PDB entry 6PYZ | X-ray diffraction, 2.02 A resolution | chains C and D of the 4 polymer chains in the assembly

# Chain C (and D)
Molecule: Tryptophan 2,3-dioxygenase
From: Homo sapiens
Notes: EC 1.13.11.11; chain D of this document is another copy of the same molecule, construct and numbering; everything in this record applies to it too
UniProt: P48775 (T23O_HUMAN); residues 18-389 here = UniProt positions 18-389
Chain sequence (380 residues; each row starts with the number of its first residue):
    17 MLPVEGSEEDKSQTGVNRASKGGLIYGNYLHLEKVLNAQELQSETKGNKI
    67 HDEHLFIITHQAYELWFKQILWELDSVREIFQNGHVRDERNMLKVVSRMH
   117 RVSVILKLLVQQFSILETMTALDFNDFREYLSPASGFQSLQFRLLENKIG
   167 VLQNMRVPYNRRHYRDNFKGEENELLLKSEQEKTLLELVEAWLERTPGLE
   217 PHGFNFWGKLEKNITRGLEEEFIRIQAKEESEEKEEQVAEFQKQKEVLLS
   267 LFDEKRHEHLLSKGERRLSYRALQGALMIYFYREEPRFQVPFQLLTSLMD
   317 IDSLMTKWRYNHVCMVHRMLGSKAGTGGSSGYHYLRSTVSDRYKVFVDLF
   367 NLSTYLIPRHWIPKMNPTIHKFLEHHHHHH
Not modelled in the structure: 17-38, 176-178, 238-254, 392-396 (chain D: 17-38, 244-246, 339-345, 391-396)
Sequence notes: initiating methionine (17); expression tag (390-396)
Ion coordination: heme Fe near His-328 (its only coordinating residue here)
Residues lining bound ligands:
  - H7S ((3S)-3-(5-fluoro-1H-indol-3-yl)pyrrolidine-2,5-dione), molecule 1: Leu-40, Tyr-42, Tyr-45
  - H7S, molecule 2: Phe-72, His-76, Phe-140, Arg-144, Leu-147, Ala-150, Ser-151, Gly-152, Leu-336, Gly-341, Thr-342, Gly-343
  - heme (HEM): Phe-72, Thr-75, His-76, Tyr-79, Glu-80, Phe-83, Phe-129, Leu-132, Met-135, Phe-140, Ser-151, Gly-152, Phe-153, Ser-155, Phe-158, Arg-159, Glu-162, Trp-324, Arg-325, His-328, Met-331, Val-332, Met-335, Leu-336, Gly-341, Thr-342, Gly-343, Gly-344, Ser-345, Gly-347, Tyr-350, Leu-351, Thr-354
  - alpha-methyl-L-tryptophan (ZIQ): Val-102, Arg-103, Glu-105, Trp-208, Arg-211, Thr-212, Pro-213, Ile-295, Arg-303, Phe-304, Pro-307
Swiss-Prot annotation at these positions:
  - binding site (substrate): Phe-72 to His-76, Arg-144, Thr-342
  - binding site (heme): His-328
  - natural variant: Met-108 (M108I: In HYPTRP)
  - mutagenesis: Tyr-42 (Y42A: Reduces enzyme activity by 99%), Tyr-45 (Y45A: Reduces enzyme activity by 99%), Phe-72 (F72A: Abolishes enzyme activity), His-76 (H76A: Abolishes enzyme activity), Phe-140 (F140A: Reduces enzyme activity by 99%), Arg-144 (R144A: Reduces enzyme activity by 99%), Ser-151 (S151A: Reduces enzyme activity by 90%), Tyr-175 (Y175G: Reduces enzyme activity), His-328 (H328A: Abolishes enzyme activity)

# How chain C and chain D interact
Residue-residue contacts (127; chain C residue first):
  Leu-40(C) / Tyr-146(D)
  Leu-40(C) / Leu-147(D)
  Leu-40(C) / Pro-149(D)
  Leu-40(C) / Ala-150(D)
  Ile-41(C) / Ala-150(D)
  Ile-41(C) / Gln-154(D)
  Tyr-42(C) / His-76(D)
  Tyr-42(C) / Glu-80(D)  hydrogen bond
  Tyr-42(C) / Ala-150(D)
  Tyr-42(C) / Ser-151(D)
  Tyr-42(C) / Gly-152(D)
  Tyr-42(C) / Gln-154(D)  hydrogen bond (backbone-side chain)
  Tyr-42(C) / Ser-155(D)
  Tyr-45(C) / Gln-58(D)
  Tyr-45(C) / Glu-69(D)  hydrogen bond
  Tyr-45(C) / Phe-72(D)
  Tyr-45(C) / Ile-73(D)
  Tyr-45(C) / Leu-147(D)
  Leu-46(C) / Ala-54(D)
  Leu-46(C) / Ile-73(D)
  Leu-46(C) / His-76(D)
  Leu-46(C) / Gln-77(D)  hydrogen bond (backbone-side chain)
  His-47(C) / Ala-54(D)
  His-47(C) / Glu-56(D)  salt bridge
  Leu-48(C) / Glu-80(D)
  Lys-50(C) / Lys-50(D)
  Lys-50(C) / Asn-53(D)  hydrogen bond (side chain-backbone)
  Val-51(C) / Ala-54(D)  hydrophobic
  Val-51(C) / Gln-77(D)
  Val-51(C) / Leu-81(D)  hydrophobic
  Leu-52(C) / Glu-80(D)
  Leu-52(C) / Lys-84(D)  hydrogen bond (backbone-side chain)
  Leu-52(C) / Gln-157(D)
  Asn-53(C) / Lys-50(D)  hydrogen bond (backbone-side chain)
  Ala-54(C) / Leu-46(D)
  Ala-54(C) / His-47(D)
  Ala-54(C) / Val-51(D)  hydrophobic
  Gln-55(C) / Leu-81(D)
  Gln-55(C) / Lys-84(D)  hydrogen bond
  Glu-56(C) / His-47(D)  salt bridge
  Leu-57(C) / Trp-88(D)  hydrophobic
  Gln-58(C) / Leu-40(D)
  Gln-58(C) / Tyr-45(D)
  Lys-65(C) / Trp-88(D)
  His-67(C) / Trp-88(D)  hydrogen bond (backbone-side chain)
  His-67(C) / Glu-89(D)  salt bridge
  His-67(C) / Ser-92(D)
  His-67(C) / Arg-114(D)  hydrogen bond
  Asp-68(C) / Arg-117(D)  salt bridge
  Glu-69(C) / Tyr-45(D)  hydrogen bond
  His-70(C) / Gln-85(D)  hydrogen bond
  His-70(C) / Trp-88(D)
  Leu-71(C) / Gln-85(D)  hydrogen bond (backbone-side chain)
  Leu-71(C) / Arg-117(D)
  Phe-72(C) / Tyr-45(D)
  Ile-73(C) / Tyr-45(D)
  Ile-73(C) / Leu-46(D)
  Ile-74(C) / Leu-81(D)
  Ile-74(C) / Trp-82(D)  hydrophobic
  Ile-74(C) / Gln-85(D)
  Thr-75(C) / Trp-82(D)
  His-76(C) / Tyr-42(D)
  His-76(C) / Leu-46(D)
  Gln-77(C) / Leu-46(D)  hydrogen bond (side chain-backbone)
  Gln-77(C) / Val-51(D)
  Gln-77(C) / Leu-81(D)
  Ala-78(C) / Leu-81(D)
  Ala-78(C) / Trp-82(D)
  Glu-80(C) / Tyr-42(D)  hydrogen bond
  Glu-80(C) / Leu-48(D)
  Glu-80(C) / Leu-52(D)
  Leu-81(C) / Val-51(D)
  Leu-81(C) / Gln-55(D)
  Leu-81(C) / Ile-74(D)
  Leu-81(C) / Gln-77(D)
  Leu-81(C) / Ala-78(D)
  Leu-81(C) / Leu-81(D)  hydrophobic
  Trp-82(C) / Ile-74(D)  hydrophobic
  Trp-82(C) / Thr-75(D)
  Trp-82(C) / Ala-78(D)
  Trp-82(C) / Ile-131(D)  hydrophobic
  Lys-84(C) / Leu-52(D)  hydrogen bond (side chain-backbone)
  Lys-84(C) / Gln-55(D)  hydrogen bond
  Lys-84(C) / His-70(D)
  Gln-85(C) / His-70(D)  hydrogen bond
  Gln-85(C) / Leu-71(D)  hydrogen bond (side chain-backbone)
  Gln-85(C) / Ile-74(D)
  Trp-88(C) / Leu-57(D)  hydrophobic
  Trp-88(C) / Lys-65(D)
  Trp-88(C) / His-67(D)  hydrogen bond (side chain-backbone)
  Trp-88(C) / His-70(D)
  Glu-89(C) / His-67(D)  salt bridge
  Ser-92(C) / His-67(D)
  Arg-114(C) / His-67(D)  hydrogen bond
  Arg-117(C) / Asp-68(D)  salt bridge
  Arg-117(C) / Leu-71(D)
  Arg-117(C) / Thr-134(D)  hydrogen bond
  Arg-117(C) / Met-135(D)
  Val-120(C) / Ser-130(D)
  Val-120(C) / Ile-131(D)  hydrophobic
  Ile-121(C) / Ile-131(D)  hydrophobic
  Leu-124(C) / Leu-124(D)  hydrophobic
  Leu-124(C) / Gln-128(D)
  Leu-124(C) / Ile-131(D)  hydrophobic
  Gln-127(C) / Gln-127(D)
  Gln-128(C) / Leu-124(D)
  Ser-130(C) / Val-120(D)
  Ile-131(C) / Trp-82(D)  hydrophobic
  Ile-131(C) / Val-120(D)  hydrophobic
  Ile-131(C) / Ile-121(D)  hydrophobic
  Ile-131(C) / Leu-124(D)  hydrophobic
  Thr-134(C) / Arg-117(D)  hydrogen bond
  Thr-134(C) / Val-120(D)
  Met-135(C) / Arg-117(D)
  Tyr-146(C) / Leu-40(D)
  Leu-147(C) / Leu-40(D)
  Leu-147(C) / Tyr-45(D)
  Pro-149(C) / Gly-39(D)
  Pro-149(C) / Leu-40(D)
  Ala-150(C) / Leu-40(D)
  Ala-150(C) / Tyr-42(D)
  Ser-151(C) / Tyr-42(D)
  Gly-152(C) / Tyr-42(D)
  Gln-154(C) / Ile-41(D)
  Gln-154(C) / Tyr-42(D)  hydrogen bond (side chain-backbone)
  Ser-155(C) / Tyr-42(D)
  Gln-157(C) / Leu-52(D)
Also at the interface, not in a pair above, chain C (60 interface residues in all): Gly-39, His-116, Ser-148
Also at the interface, not in a pair above, chain D (60 interface residues in all): His-116, Ser-148

# Overview
Chain C and chain D each contribute 60 residues to their interface; the contacts include 24 hydrogen bonds and
6 salt bridges. Among the polar pairs are His-47(C)/Glu-56(D), His-67(C)/Glu-89(D) and Asp-68(C)/Arg-117(D).
Chain C binds heme, compound H7S and alpha-methyl-L-tryptophan.
Chain C and chain D are both Tryptophan 2,3-dioxygenase (Homo sapiens); the structure, Crystal Structure of
human Tryptophan 2,3-dioxygenase in complex with PF-06840003 in Active Site, was determined by X-ray
diffraction together with 6PZ1 from the same study.
